PDB entry 6F0L | electron microscopy, 4.77 A resolution (low resolution: residue-level contacts below are approximate; hydrogen-bond / salt-bridge calls are withheld) | chains 4 and 7 of the 14 polymer chains in the assembly

# Chain 4
Protein: DNA replication licensing factor MCM4
Organism: Saccharomyces cerevisiae (strain ATCC 204508 / S288c)
Notes: EC 3.6.4.12
UniProt: P30665 (MCM4_YEAST); numbering as in UniProt (aligned over 1-933)
Chain sequence (933 residues; numbered 1 to 933; the number before each row is that of its first residue):
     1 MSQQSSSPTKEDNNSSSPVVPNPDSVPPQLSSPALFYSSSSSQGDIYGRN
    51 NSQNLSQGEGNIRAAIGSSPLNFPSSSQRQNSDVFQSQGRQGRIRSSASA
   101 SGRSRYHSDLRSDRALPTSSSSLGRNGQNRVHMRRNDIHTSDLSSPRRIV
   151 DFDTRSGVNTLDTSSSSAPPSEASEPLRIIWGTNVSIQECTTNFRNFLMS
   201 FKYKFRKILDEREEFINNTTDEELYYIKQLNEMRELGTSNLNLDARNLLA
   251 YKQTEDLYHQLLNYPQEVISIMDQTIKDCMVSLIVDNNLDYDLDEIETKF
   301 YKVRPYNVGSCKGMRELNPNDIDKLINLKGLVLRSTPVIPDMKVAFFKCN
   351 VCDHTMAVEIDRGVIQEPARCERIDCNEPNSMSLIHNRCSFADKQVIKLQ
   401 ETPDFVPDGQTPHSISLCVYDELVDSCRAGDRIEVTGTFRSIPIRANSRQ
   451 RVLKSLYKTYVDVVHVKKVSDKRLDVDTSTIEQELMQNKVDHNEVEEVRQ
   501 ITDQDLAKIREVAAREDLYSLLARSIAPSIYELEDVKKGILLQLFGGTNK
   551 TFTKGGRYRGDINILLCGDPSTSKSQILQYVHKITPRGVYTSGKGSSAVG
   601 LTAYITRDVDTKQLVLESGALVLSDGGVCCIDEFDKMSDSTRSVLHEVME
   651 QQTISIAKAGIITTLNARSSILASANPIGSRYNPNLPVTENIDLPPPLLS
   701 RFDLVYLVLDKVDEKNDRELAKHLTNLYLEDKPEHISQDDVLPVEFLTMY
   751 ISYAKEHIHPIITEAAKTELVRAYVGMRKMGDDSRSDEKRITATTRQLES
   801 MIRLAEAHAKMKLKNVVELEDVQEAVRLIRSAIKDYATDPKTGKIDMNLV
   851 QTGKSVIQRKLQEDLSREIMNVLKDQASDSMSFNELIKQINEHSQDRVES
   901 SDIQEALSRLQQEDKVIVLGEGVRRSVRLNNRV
Unresolved in the structure: 1-176, 213-220, 735-738, 783-790, 839-933
Curated features (UniProtKB/Swiss-Prot):
  - motif: Ser700 to Asp703 (Arginine finger)
  - binding site (ATP): Gly568 to Ser575
  - modified residue (Phosphoserine): Ser52, Ser56, Ser69
  - mutagenesis: Lys574 (K574A: Loss of MCM2-7 complex helicase activity)

# Chain 7
Protein: DNA replication licensing factor MCM7
Organism: Saccharomyces cerevisiae (strain ATCC 204508 / S288c)
Notes: EC 3.6.4.12
UniProt: P38132 (MCM7_YEAST); residues 1-845 here = UniProt positions 1-845
Chain sequence (845 residues; numbered 1 to 845; the number before each row is that of its first residue):
     1 MSAALPSIQLPVDYNNLFNEITDFLVTFKQDTLSSDATRNENEDENLDAE
    51 NIEQHLLEKGPKYMAMLQKVANRELNSVIIDLDDILQYQNEKFLQGTQAD
   101 DLVSAIQQNANHFTELFCRAIDNNMPLPTKEIDYKDDVLDVILNQRRLRN
   151 ERMLSDRTNEIRSENLMDTTMDPPSSMNDALREVVEDETELFPPNLTRRY
   201 FLYFKPLSQNCARRYRKKAISSKPLSVRQIKGDFLGQLITVRGIITRVSD
   251 VKPAVEVIAYTCDQCGYEVFQEVNSRTFTPLSECTSEECSQNQTKGQLFM
   301 STRASKFSAFQECKIQELSQQVPVGHIPRSLNIHVNGTLVRSLSPGDIVD
   351 VTGIFLPAPYTGFKALKAGLLTETYLEAQFVRQHKKKFASFSLTSDVEER
   401 VMELITSGDVYNRLAKSIAPEIYGNLDVKKALLLLLVGGVDKRVGDGMKI
   451 RGDINVCLMGDPGVAKSQLLKAICKISPRGVYTTGKGSSGVGLTAAVMKD
   501 PVTDEMILEGGALVLADNGICCIDEFDKMDESDRTAIHEVMEQQTISISK
   551 AGINTTLNARTSILAAANPLYGRYNPRLSPLDNINLPAALLSRFDILFLM
   601 LDIPSRDDDEKLAEHVTYVHMHNKQPDLDFTPVEPSKMREYIAYAKTKRP
   651 VMSEAVNDYVVQAYIRLRQDSKREMDSKFSFGQATPRTLLGIIRLSQALA
   701 KLRLADMVDIDDVEEALRLVRVSKESLYQETNKSKEDESPTTKIFTIIKK
   751 MLQETGKNTLSYENIVKTVRLRGFTMLQLSNCIQEYSYLNVWHLINEGNT
   801 LKFVDDGTMDTDQEDSLVSTPKLAPQTTASANVSAQDSDIDLQDA
Unresolved in the structure: 1-3, 32-58, 167-176, 504-505, 730-845
Disulfide bonds: Cys265-Cys289, Cys474-Cys522
Curated features (UniProtKB/Swiss-Prot):
  - motif: Ser592 to Asp595 (Arginine finger)
  - binding site (ATP): Tyr423, Gly463, Ala465, Lys466, Ser467, Asn568, Arg593, Arg687
  - modified residue: Thr811 (Phosphothreonine), Ser819 (Phosphoserine), Ser838 (Phosphoserine)
  - mutagenesis: Lys466 (K466A: Loss of MCM2-7 complex helicase activity)

# Chain 4 / chain 7 interface
Pairs across the interface - 112 pairs, chain 4 then chain 7:
  Trp181(4) with Gln145(7); Arg149(7)
  Thr183(4) with Gln145(7)
  Asn184(4) with Tyr134(7); Val141(7)
  Asp256(4) with Tyr134(7)
  His259(4) with Lys135(7)
  Gln260(4) with Tyr134(7)
  Asn263(4) with Arg303(7)
  Tyr264(4) with Val138(7); Val141(7); Arg303(7)
  Arg315(4) with Ser249(7); Asp250(7); Val251(7); Gln311(7); Arg341(7)
  Glu316(4) with Arg341(7)
  Leu317(4) with Arg341(7)
  Asn318(4) with Arg341(7)
  Pro319(4) with Pro253(7); Ala309(7)
  Asp323(4) with Arg303(7)
  Lys324(4) with Val138(7)
  Arg362(4) with Asp263(7); Phe299(7)
  Gln400(4) with Thr555(7)
  Val406(4) with Asn558(7); Arg560(7)
  Pro407(4) with Arg560(7)
  Asp408(4) with Lys387(7); Arg479(7); Asp517(7); Arg560(7)
  Gly409(4) with Asp517(7)
  Thr411(4) with Leu508(7)
  Pro412(4) with Leu508(7); Leu557(7)
  Arg451(4) with Pro280(7)
  Val452(4) with Phe278(7)
  Leu453(4) with Thr277(7); Phe278(7)
  Ser455(4) with Val255(7); Arg276(7)
  Leu456(4) with Lys252(7); Pro253(7); Phe310(7)
  Tyr457(4) with Lys252(7)
  Lys458(4) with Lys252(7)
  Arg473(4) with Asp446(7)
  Ser529(4) with Met448(7)
  Pro570(4) with Ala589(7); Ser592(7)
  Ser571(4) with Thr685(7); Pro686(7); Arg687(7)
  Ser575(4) with Glu542(7)
  Gln576(4) with Met448(7); Glu542(7)
  Gln579(4) with Glu542(7)
  Lys583(4) with Arg443(7); Gly447(7)
  Tyr590(4) with Thr545(7); Ser547(7); Thr556(7)
  Thr591(4) with Ser547(7)
  Ser592(4) with Glu539(7); Ser547(7)
  Gly593(4) with Thr535(7)
  Lys594(4) with Glu531(7); Ser532(7); Thr535(7)
  Gly595(4) with Ser549(7); Lys550(7)
  Ser596(4) with Ser549(7)
  Ser597(4) with Ser549(7)
  Gly600(4) with Ser549(7); Lys550(7)
  Tyr604(4) with Ala551(7); Asn554(7)
  Val609(4) with Met506(7)
  Glu617(4) with Gly552(7)
  Leu623(4) with Asn554(7)
  Asp632(4) with Glu539(7)
  Glu633(4) with Thr535(7); His538(7)
  Lys636(4) with Glu531(7); Thr535(7)
  Ser680(4) with Ala588(7); Ala589(7)
  Arg681(4) with Gln683(7)
  Asp710(4) with Arg668(7); Lys672(7)
  Lys711(4) with Lys672(7)
  Val712(4) with Lys672(7); Met675(7)
  Glu714(4) with Ile665(7)
  Asp717(4) with Ile665(7); Arg668(7)
  Leu720(4) with Tyr664(7); Leu689(7)
  Ala721(4) with Val661(7); Leu689(7)
  Lys722(4) with Val661(7)
  Thr725(4) with Asn657(7)
  Leu727(4) with Val444(7)
  Tyr728(4) with Met652(7)
  Leu729(4) with Met652(7); Ser653(7)
  Asp731(4) with Lys442(7)
  Pro733(4) with Val444(7)
  Val744(4) with Asp446(7)
Interface residues without a listed pair, chain 4 (86 interface residues in all): Ile180, Gly182, Ile322, Gln410, Ser441, Lys454, Thr459, Ile530, Thr572, Ser573, Asn676, Asp713, Arg718, Lys732, Glu745
Interface residues without a listed pair, chain 7 (85 interface residues in all): Ile258, Thr279, Met300, Thr302, Phe307, Ser308, Lys449, Thr503, Asn518, Ile548, Pro587, Arg593, Val651, Asp658, Ala684, Ile693

# In short
86 residues of chain 4 and 85 residues of chain 7 are in contact. Curated annotation (UniProt) lists 8
ATP-binding residues and one mutagenesis site on chain 4; 8 ATP-binding residues and one mutagenesis site on
chain 7.
Here chain 4 is DNA replication licensing factor MCM4 and chain 7 is DNA replication licensing factor MCM7,
both from Saccharomyces cerevisiae (strain ATCC 204508 / S288c). Entry 6F0L (S. cerevisiae MCM double hexamer
bound to duplex DNA) was determined by electron microscopy.
